Entry 1QNR (X-ray diffraction, 1.40 A resolution); this record covers chain A.

Chain A:
Molecule: Endo-1,4-B-D-mannanase
Organism: Trichoderma reesei
Notes: EC 3.2.1.78; fragment: catalytic domain, residues 28-371
UniProt: Q99036 (Q99036); residues 1-344 here correspond to UniProt positions 28-371 (UniProt number = residue number + 27)
Sequence (344 residues; each row starts with the number of its first residue):
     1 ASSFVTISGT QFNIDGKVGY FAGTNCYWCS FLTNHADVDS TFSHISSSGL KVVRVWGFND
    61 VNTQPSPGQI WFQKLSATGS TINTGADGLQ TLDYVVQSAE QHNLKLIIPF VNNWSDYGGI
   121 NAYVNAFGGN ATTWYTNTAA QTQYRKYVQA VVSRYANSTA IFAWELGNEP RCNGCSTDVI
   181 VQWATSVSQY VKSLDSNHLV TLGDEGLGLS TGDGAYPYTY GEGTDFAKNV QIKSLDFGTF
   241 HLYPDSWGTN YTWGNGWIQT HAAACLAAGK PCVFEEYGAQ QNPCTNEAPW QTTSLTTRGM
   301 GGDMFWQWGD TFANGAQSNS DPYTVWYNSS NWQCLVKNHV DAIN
Swiss-Prot annotation at these positions:
  - active site: E169 (Proton donor/acceptor), E276 (Nucleophile)
  - binding site (substrate): E169 to R171, E205, W247
  - site: R171 (Important for transglycosylation activity)
  - glycosylation (N-linked (GlcNAc...) asparagine): N130, N157, N250, N328
Disulfides: C26-C29, C172-C175, C265-C272, C284-C334
Glycans and other covalent adducts: N-acetylglucosamine (NAG) linked to N130, N157, N250, N328

Overview:
N-acetylglucosamine is covalently linked to N130, N157, N250 and N328. Curated annotation (UniProt) lists
active-site residues E169 and E276 and 5 substrate-binding residues.
Chain A is Endo-1,4-B-D-mannanase (Trichoderma reesei); the structure, The 3-D structure of a Trichoderma
reesei b-mannanase from glycoside hydrolase family 5, was determined by X-ray diffraction together with 1QNO,
1QNP, 1QNQ and 1QNS from the same study.
